Entry 8CO1 (electron microscopy, 2.56 A resolution); this record covers chains O3 and N1 of the 45 polymer chains in the assembly.

== Chain O3 ==
Protein: Lipoprotein
Organism: Deinococcus radiodurans R1
Reference sequence: Q9RVT2 (Q9RVT2_DEIRA); numbering as in UniProt (aligned over 1-208)
Amino-acid sequence (208 residues; row label = number of the first residue in the row):
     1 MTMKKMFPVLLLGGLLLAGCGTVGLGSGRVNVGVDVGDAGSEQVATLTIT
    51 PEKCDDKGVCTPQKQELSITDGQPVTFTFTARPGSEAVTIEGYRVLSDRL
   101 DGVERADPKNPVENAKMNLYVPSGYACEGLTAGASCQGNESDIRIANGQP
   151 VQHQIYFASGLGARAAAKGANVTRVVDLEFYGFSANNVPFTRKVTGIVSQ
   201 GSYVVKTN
Unresolved in the structure: 1-27, 60-73, 158-173, 200-208

== Chain N1 ==
Protein: Probable type IV piliation system protein DR_0774
Organism: Deinococcus radiodurans R1
Reference sequence: Q9RW95 (DR774_DEIRA); residues 1-740 here = UniProt positions 1-740
Amino-acid sequence (740 residues; each row starts with the number of its first residue):
     1 MNKRHALLLTAVLGMATAYAQTAPTTTTVNTLQTVYRDPSLTSAPITANV
    51 GKYVGPLSTFLASIAKSAGYEVVFNFNIDALALINGEIVFGNSTASVTTS
   101 YATPLGRPQELPAKPVVHNFSNAPFNEAWPLLMDVYELDYQLVKVGSANV
   151 IRIGQRPKQLALPLKFISAESALTAIEKFFGEEKFETVISLDSNNKPFQT
   201 TRPTGKFGLPNSIKVIPDSSNKRLIIGSNSEDGIRIRSFVETIDVQSSGK
   251 VISTDSISEIYIVRGQKESVLQFLRDSFPELIVTDYASGGLAIEGPRTSV
   301 NRAIILLGQVDRAPEIPIVQRIYTVRGQAADITALLAAQYPTLRVTPVGQ
   351 TGQLVLNGAQAQLDTALALLEQVDRPAPVAESRTVQRVFQLVNASAEEVK
   401 ATLEGTLARDLTADSNNDVLPNVPVTATDANGNTTVVSVPNALGKTANQG
   451 TANAQAQTAQTPANTQQATLIADKRTNSLIVRGTPEQVAQVAELVPQLDQ
   501 VVPQINVQVRIQEVNERALQSLGLNWRATFGGFNVAVSGGTGLAATFNPT
   551 QSFLGFNIFPTLTALETQGLTRRVYDGNVTMQSGQRSLSATGGAQNASSG
   601 AAASVKSGGRLEINIPSAAGNIVRQIDYGLNLDFFSPQVAPDGTITLRIR
   651 GQVNQPATAITADSLPNLIDFTNSEAQSTITFKNGQTILMSGLLGSTETT
   701 NRSGVPFLSSLPGVGAAFGEKRTEKTQSQLLVIITGTVVK
Unresolved in the structure: 1-33, 93-97, 183-201, 242-256, 407-465

== How chain O3 and chain N1 interact ==
Residue-residue contacts (12; chain O3 residue first):
  Glu86(O3) with Thr550(N1)
  Cys136(O3) with Gln551(N1)
  Gln137(O3) with Asn548(N1), hydrogen bond (backbone-side chain); Thr550(N1), hydrogen bond (backbone-side chain); Gln551(N1)
  Ala185(O3) with Thr550(N1); Gln551(N1); Ser552(N1), hydrogen bond (backbone-backbone)
  Asn186(O3) with Pro549(N1), hydrogen bond (side chain-backbone); Thr550(N1), hydrogen bond (side chain-backbone); Gln551(N1); Ser552(N1)
Also at the interface, not in a pair above, chain O3 (6 interface residues in all): Asn187
Also at the interface, not in a pair above, chain N1 (6 interface residues in all): Leu554

== Overview ==
The chain O3/chain N1 interface involves 6 residues from each chain; the contacts include 5 hydrogen bonds.
Polar pairs include Gln137(O3)-Asn548(N1), Gln137(O3)-Thr550(N1) and Asn186(O3)-Pro549(N1).
Chain O3 is Lipoprotein and chain N1 is Probable type IV piliation system protein DR_0774, both from
Deinococcus radiodurans R1; the structure, Type II Secretion System, was determined by electron microscopy.
